Entry 8KGM (electron microscopy, 4.80 A resolution (low resolution: residue-level contacts below are approximate; hydrogen-bond / salt-bridge calls are withheld)); this record covers chains A and B of the 4 polymer chains in the assembly.

[Chain A (and B)]
Molecule: DNA topoisomerase 2
Organism: African swine fever virus
Notes: chain B of this document is another copy of the same molecule, construct and numbering; everything in this record applies to it too
UniProtKB: A0A2X0THW2 (A0A2X0THW2_ASF); numbering as in UniProt (aligned over 1-1192)
Chain sequence (1211 residues; numbered -3 to 1207; the number before each row is that of its first residue; numbers below 1 keep their minus sign (Glu-3 is residue -3)):
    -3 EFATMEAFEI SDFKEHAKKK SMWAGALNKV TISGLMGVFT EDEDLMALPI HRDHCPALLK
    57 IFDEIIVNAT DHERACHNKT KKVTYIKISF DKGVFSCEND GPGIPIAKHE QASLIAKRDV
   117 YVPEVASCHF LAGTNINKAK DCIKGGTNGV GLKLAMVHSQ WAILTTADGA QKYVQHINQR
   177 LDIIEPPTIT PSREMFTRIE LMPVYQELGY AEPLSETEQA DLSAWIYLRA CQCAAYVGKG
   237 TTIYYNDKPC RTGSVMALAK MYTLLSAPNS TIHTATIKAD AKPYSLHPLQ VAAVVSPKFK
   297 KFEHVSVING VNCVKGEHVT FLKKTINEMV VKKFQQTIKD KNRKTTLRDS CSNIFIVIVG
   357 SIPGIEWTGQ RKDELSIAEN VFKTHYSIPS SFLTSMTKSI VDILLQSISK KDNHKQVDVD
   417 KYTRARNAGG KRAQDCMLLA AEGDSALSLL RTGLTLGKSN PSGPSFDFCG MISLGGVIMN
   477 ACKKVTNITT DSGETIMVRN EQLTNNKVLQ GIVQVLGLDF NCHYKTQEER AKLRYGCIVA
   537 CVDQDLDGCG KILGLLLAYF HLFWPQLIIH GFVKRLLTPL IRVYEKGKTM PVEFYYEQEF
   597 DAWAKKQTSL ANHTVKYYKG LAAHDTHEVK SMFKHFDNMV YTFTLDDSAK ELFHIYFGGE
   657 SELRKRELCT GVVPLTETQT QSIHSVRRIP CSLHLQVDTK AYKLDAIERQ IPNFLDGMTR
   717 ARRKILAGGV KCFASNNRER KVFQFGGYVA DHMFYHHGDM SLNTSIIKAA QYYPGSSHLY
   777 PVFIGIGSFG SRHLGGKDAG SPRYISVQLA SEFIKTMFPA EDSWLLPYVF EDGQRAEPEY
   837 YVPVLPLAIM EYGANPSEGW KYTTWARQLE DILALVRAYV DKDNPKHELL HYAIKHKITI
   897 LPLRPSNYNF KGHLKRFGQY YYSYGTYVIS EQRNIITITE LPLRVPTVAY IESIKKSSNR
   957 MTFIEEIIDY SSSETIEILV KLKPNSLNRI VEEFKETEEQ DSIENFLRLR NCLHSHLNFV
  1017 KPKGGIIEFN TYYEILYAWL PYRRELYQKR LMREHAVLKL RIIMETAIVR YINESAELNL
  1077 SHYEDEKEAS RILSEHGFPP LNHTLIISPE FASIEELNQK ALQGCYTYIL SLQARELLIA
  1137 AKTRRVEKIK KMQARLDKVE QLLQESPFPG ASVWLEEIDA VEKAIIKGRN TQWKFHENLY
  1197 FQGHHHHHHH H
Unresolved in the structure: -3 to 2, 404-412, 1193-1207 (chain B: -3 to 2, 411-414, 1193-1207)
Construct notes: expression tag (-3 to 0, 1193-1207)

[Chain A / chain B interface]
Residue-residue contacts - 182 pairs, chain A then chain B:
  Ala3(A) with Gly129(B); Thr130(B)
  Phe4(A) with Ile100(B); Pro101(B); His105(B); Val118(B); Ala122(B); Gly129(B); Thr130(B)
  Glu5(A) with Leu127(B); Ala128(B); Gly129(B); Ile132(B); Asn133(B)
  Ile6(A) with His105(B); Gln107(B); Ala108(B); Val121(B); Leu127(B)
  Ser7(A) with Leu127(B); Ile132(B)
  Phe9(A) with Phe9(B)
  His12(A) with Leu127(B); Asn144(B)
  Lys15(A) with Ile132(B); Asn133(B)
  Lys16(A) with Asn131(B); Ile132(B); Thr143(B); Asn144(B)
  Ser17(A) with Glu362(B); Trp363(B)
  Met18(A) with Met18(B); Trp19(B); Asn144(B); Gly365(B); Gln366(B)
  Gly21(A) with Trp363(B)
  Ala22(A) with Glu362(B)
  Leu23(A) with Glu362(B)
  Asn24(A) with Glu362(B)
  Val26(A) with Ser372(B); Ile373(B)
  Thr27(A) with Glu313(B); Ile373(B); Ala374(B); Glu375(B)
  Asp49(A) with Ala374(B)
  His105(A) with Phe4(B); Ile6(B)
  Gln107(A) with Ile6(B)
  Val121(A) with Ile6(B)
  Leu127(A) with Glu5(B); Ile6(B); Ser7(B); Asp8(B); Phe9(B); His12(B)
  Ala128(A) with Glu5(B); Ile6(B)
  Gly129(A) with Ala3(B); Phe4(B); Glu5(B)
  Thr130(A) with Ala3(B); Phe4(B)
  Asn131(A) with Lys16(B)
  Ile132(A) with Glu5(B); Ser7(B); Lys15(B); Lys16(B)
  Asn133(A) with Glu5(B); Lys15(B)
  Thr143(A) with Lys16(B)
  Asn144(A) with His12(B); Lys16(B); Met18(B)
  Glu313(A) with Thr27(B)
  Asn338(A) with His410(B)
  Arg344(A) with Lys296(B); Arg344(B); Ser348(B)
  Asp345(A) with Arg344(B)
  Ser348(A) with Arg344(B)
  Glu362(A) with Ser17(B); Leu23(B)
  Trp363(A) with Ser17(B)
  Thr364(A) with Ser17(B); Met18(B); Arg367(B)
  Gly365(A) with Met18(B)
  Gln366(A) with Met18(B)
  Arg367(A) with Thr364(B)
  Ser372(A) with Ala22(B)
  Ile373(A) with Val26(B); Thr27(B)
  Glu375(A) with Thr27(B)
  Arg422(A) with Ile964(B); Asp965(B); Tyr966(B)
  Ser441(A) with Gly796(B); Ser797(B); Tyr800(B)
  Ser444(A) with Asp794(B)
  Thr448(A) with Ser969(B)
  Thr451(A) with Ser967(B); Ser968(B); Ser969(B)
  Gly453(A) with Ser968(B)
  Lys615(A) with Tyr800(B)
  Ala618(A) with Gly783(B); Ser784(B)
  Ala619(A) with Tyr800(B)
  Asp621(A) with Gly783(B)
  Arg734(A) with Asp747(B)
  Glu735(A) with Lys612(B)
  Arg736(A) with Asp747(B)
  Phe739(A) with Ala746(B); Asp755(B)
  Gln740(A) with Gly743(B); Ala746(B); Asp747(B)
  Gly743(A) with Gln740(B)
  Ala746(A) with Gln740(B)
  Asp747(A) with Arg734(B); Arg736(B); Gln740(B)
  Asp755(A) with Phe739(B)
  Ser784(A) with Ala618(B)
  Asp794(A) with Ser444(B); Arg447(B)
  Gly796(A) with Ser441(B)
  Ser797(A) with Ser441(B)
  Arg799(A) with Lys615(B); Gly754(B)
  Tyr800(A) with Ser441(B); Lys615(B); Gly616(B); Ala619(B)
  Asp965(A) with Arg422(B)
  Tyr966(A) with Arg422(B)
  Ser968(A) with Thr451(B)
  Ser969(A) with Thr451(B)
  Leu1076(A) with Ala1130(B); Leu1134(B)
  Ser1077(A) with Ala1072(B); Leu1133(B)
  His1078(A) with Ile1135(B)
  Tyr1079(A) with Leu1134(B); Ile1135(B)
  Glu1080(A) with Leu1134(B); Ile1135(B); Ala1136(B)
  Asp1081(A) with Leu1134(B)
  Glu1082(A) with Arg1131(B); Leu1134(B)
  Thr1123(A) with Arg1131(B)
  Leu1126(A) with Ala1130(B); Arg1131(B)
  Ser1127(A) with Gln1129(B); Arg1131(B)
  Leu1128(A) with Leu1128(B); Gln1129(B); Ala1130(B)
  Gln1129(A) with Ser1127(B); Leu1128(B)
  Ala1130(A) with Leu1076(B); Leu1126(B); Leu1128(B)
  Arg1131(A) with Thr1123(B); Leu1126(B); Ser1127(B)
  Leu1133(A) with Ser1077(B)
  Leu1134(A) with Leu1076(B); Tyr1079(B); Glu1080(B); Asp1081(B); Glu1082(B)
  Ile1135(A) with His1078(B); Tyr1079(B); Glu1080(B)
  Ala1136(A) with Glu1080(B)
  Lys1190(A) with Asp621(B)
Also at the interface, not in a pair above, chain A (116 interface residues in all): Asp8, Trp19, Ser29, Ala108, Val118, Ala122, Lys134, Lys296, Asp369, Ala374, Leu452, Asp463, Gly616, His620, Gly754, Ile782, Gly783, Leu790, Ala795, Ile801, Ile964, Ser967, Ser1071, Ala1072
Also at the interface, not in a pair above, chain B (116 interface residues in all): Gly21, Asp49, Lys134, Thr342, Asp345, Asp369, Gly453, Asp539, His620, Thr622, His753, Ile782, Ala795, Arg799, Ile801, Asn1075

[In short]
The chain A/chain B interface involves 116 residues from each chain.
Chain A and chain B are both DNA topoisomerase 2 (African swine fever virus); the structure, Structure of
African swine fever virus topoisomerase II in complex with dsDNA, was determined by electron microscopy,
deposited together with 8KGN, 8KGQ and 8KGR.
